3I3I - chain A; structure by X-ray diffraction, 1.82 A resolution.

[Chain A]
Protein: Phospholipase A2 homolog bothropstoxin-1
Organism: Bothrops jararacussu
UniProt: Q90249 (PA2B1_BOTJR); the author numbering skips numbers that UniProt does not, so the offset changes along the chain: 1-13 = UniProt 17-29; 15-53 = UniProt 30-68; 57-61 = UniProt 69-73; 67-88 = UniProt 74-95; 3 more segments
Chain sequence (121 residues; row label = number of the first residue in the row; note: 12 numbers in that range are skipped by the numbering (no residue carries them; nothing is unmodelled there)):
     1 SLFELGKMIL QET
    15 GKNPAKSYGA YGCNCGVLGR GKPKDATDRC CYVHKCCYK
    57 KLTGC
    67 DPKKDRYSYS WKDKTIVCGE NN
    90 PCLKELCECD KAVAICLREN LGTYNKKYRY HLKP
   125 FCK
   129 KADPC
Cystine bridges: Cys-27/Cys-126, Cys-29/Cys-45, Cys-44/Cys-105, Cys-50/Cys-133, Cys-51/Cys-98, Cys-61/Cys-91, Cys-84/Cys-96
UniProt features mapped onto this chain:
  - region: Lys-115 to Pro-123, Phe-125 to Lys-127, Lys-129 (Important for membrane-damaging activities in eukaryotes and bacteria)
  - site: Lys-115 (Important residue of the cationic membrane-docking site (MDoS)), Arg-118 (Important residue of the cationic membrane-docking site (MDoS)), Leu-121 (Hydrophobic membrane-disruption site (MDiS)), Lys-122 (Cationic membrane-docking site (MDoS)), Phe-125 (Hydrophobic membrane-disruption site (MDiS)), Lys-129 (Cationic membrane-docking site (MDoS))

[Summary]
Chain A is Phospholipase A2 homolog bothropstoxin-1 (Bothrops jararacussu); the structure, Crystal Structure
of Bothropstoxin-I crystallized at 283 K, was determined by X-ray diffraction, deposited together with 3HZW,
3I03, 3IQ3 and 3HZD.
